5E5A - chains J and D of the 11 polymer chains in the assembly; structure by X-ray diffraction, 2.81 A resolution.

# Chain J
Molecule: 146-nt DNA strand
Organism: Homo sapiens
Sequence (146 nucleotides; each row starts with the number of its first residue):
   147 ATCAATATCC ACCTGCAGAT TCTACCAAAA GTGTATTTGG AAACTGCTCC ATCAAAAGGC
   207 ATGTTCAGCG GAATTCCGCT GAACATGCCT TTTGATGGAG CAGTTTCCAA ATACACTTTT
   267 GGTAGAATCT GCAGGTGGAT ATTGAT
Metal / ion sites: Mg2+: DC199 (shared with Glu102(D) of chain D)

# Chain D
Protein: Histone H2B 1.1
Organism: Xenopus laevis
UniProt: P02281 (H2B11_XENLA); residues 1-122 here correspond to UniProt positions 5-126 (UniProt number = residue number + 4)
Amino-acid sequence (123 residues; numbered 0 to 122; the number before each row is that of its first residue; numbering starts at 0):
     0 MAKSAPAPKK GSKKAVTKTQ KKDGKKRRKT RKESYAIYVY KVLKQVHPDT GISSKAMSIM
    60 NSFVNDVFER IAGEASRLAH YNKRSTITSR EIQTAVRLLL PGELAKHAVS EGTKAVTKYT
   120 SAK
Unresolved in the structure: 0-23, 122
Differences from the reference sequence: expression tag (0); conflict Thr29 (Ser33 in P02281)
Metal / ion sites: Mg2+ site 1: Val45 (shared with 1 residue of chain E); Mg2+ site 2: Glu102 (shared with DC199(J) of chain J)
Swiss-Prot annotation at these positions:
  - modified residue: Lys2 (N6-acetyllysine), Lys9 (N6-acetyllysine), Ser11 (Phosphoserine), Lys12 (N6-acetyllysine), Lys17 (N6-acetyllysine)
  - glycosylation: Ser109 (O-linked (GlcNAc) serine)
  - cross-link: Lys117 (Glycyl lysine isopeptide (Lys-Gly) (interchain with G-Cter in ubiquitin))

# Interface between chain J and chain D
Residue-residue contacts (14; chain J residue first):
  DT191(J) with Arg26(D), hydrogen bond to the base
  DG192(J) with Lys24(D), salt bridge to the phosphate; Arg26(D), hydrogen bond to the sugar
  DC193(J) with Lys24(D), phosphate contact; Lys25(D), phosphate contact
  DG268(J) with Arg30(D), base contact; Ile36(D), phosphate contact; Tyr37(D), hydrogen bond to the phosphate
  DT269(J) with Arg30(D), phosphate contact; Glu32(D), phosphate contact; Ser33(D), hydrogen bond to the phosphate
  DA270(J) with Arg30(D), phosphate contact; Lys31(D), hydrogen bond to the phosphate
  DG271(J) with Lys28(D), salt bridge to the phosphate
Other interface residues (no listed pair), chain J (8 interface residues in all): DG267
Other interface residues (no listed pair), chain D (12 interface residues in all): Thr29, Lys40

# Summary
8 residues of chain J face 12 of chain D across their interface, with 5 hydrogen bonds and 2 salt bridges.
Polar contacts include DT191(J)-Arg26(D), DG192(J)-Arg26(D) and DG268(J)-Tyr37(D). Glu102(D) and DC199(J)
coordinate Mg2+ site 2.
Chain J is a 146-nt DNA strand (Homo sapiens) and chain D is Histone H2B 1.1 (Xenopus laevis); the structure,
Crystal structure of the chromatin-tethering domain of Human cytomegalovirus IE1 protein bound to the
nucleosome core ..., was determined by X-ray diffraction.
